Entry 5L5Z (X-ray diffraction, 2.70 A resolution); this record covers chains O and P of the 28 polymer chains in the assembly.

[Chain O]
Molecule: Proteasome subunit alpha type-2
Organism: Saccharomyces cerevisiae (strain ATCC 204508 / S288c)
Notes: EC 3.4.25.1
UniProtKB: P23639 (PSA2_YEAST); numbering as in UniProt (aligned over 1-250)
Amino-acid sequence (250 residues; numbered 1 to 250; the number before each row is that of its first residue):
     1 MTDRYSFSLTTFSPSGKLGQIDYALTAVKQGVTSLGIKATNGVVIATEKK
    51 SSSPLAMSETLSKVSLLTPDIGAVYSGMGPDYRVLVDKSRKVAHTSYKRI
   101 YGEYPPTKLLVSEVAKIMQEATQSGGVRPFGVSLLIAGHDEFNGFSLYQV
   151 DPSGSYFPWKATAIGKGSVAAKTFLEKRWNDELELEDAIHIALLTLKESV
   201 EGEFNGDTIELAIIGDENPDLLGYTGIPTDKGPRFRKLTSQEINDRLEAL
UniProt features mapped onto this chain:
  - cross-link: Lys108 (Glycyl lysine isopeptide (Lys-Gly) (interchain with G-Cter in ubiquitin))

[Chain P]
Molecule: Proteasome subunit alpha type-3
Organism: Saccharomyces cerevisiae (strain ATCC 204508 / S288c)
Notes: EC 3.4.25.1
UniProtKB: P23638 (PSA3_YEAST); residues 0-257 here correspond to UniProt positions 1-258 (UniProt number = residue number + 1)
Amino-acid sequence (258 residues; row label = number of the first residue in the row; numbering starts at 0):
     0 MGSRRYDSRTTIFSPEGRLYQVEYALESISHAGTAIGIMASDGIVLAAER
    50 KVTSTLLEQDTSTEKLYKLNDKIAVAVAGLTADAEILINTARIHAQNYLK
   100 TYNEDIPVEILVRRLSDIKQGYTQHGGLRPFGVSFIYAGYDDRYGYQLYT
   150 SNPSGNYTGWKAISVGANTSAAQTLLQMDYKDDMKVDDAIELALKTLSKT
   200 TDSSALTYDRLEFATIRKGANDGEVYQKIFKPQEIKDILVKTGITKKDED
   250 EEADEDMK
Disordered / not traced: 0, 245-257
UniProt features mapped onto this chain:
  - cross-link (Glycyl lysine isopeptide (Lys-Gly)): Lys99 (interchain with G-Cter in ubiquitin), Lys198 (interchain with G-Cter in ubiquitin), Lys230 (interchain with G-Cter in ubiquitin)

[Interface between chain O and chain P]
Residue-residue contacts (65; chain O residue first):
  Arg4(O) - Ser2(P)  hydrogen bond (backbone-side chain)
  Tyr5(O) - Ser2(P)
  Tyr5(O) - Tyr5(P)
  Ser6(O) - Gly125(P)
  Ser6(O) - Leu127(P)
  Phe7(O) - Ser2(P)
  Phe7(O) - Tyr5(P)
  Phe7(O) - Asp6(P)
  Phe7(O) - Gly126(P)
  Ser8(O) - Gly126(P)  hydrogen bond (backbone-backbone)
  Ser8(O) - Leu127(P)
  Ser8(O) - Arg128(P)  hydrogen bond (side chain-backbone)
  Thr10(O) - Arg128(P)
  Thr11(O) - Ser7(P)
  Thr11(O) - Thr9(P)
  Thr11(O) - Gln20(P)
  Phe12(O) - Gln20(P)
  Phe12(O) - Tyr23(P)
  Phe12(O) - Ala24(P)  hydrophobic
  Phe12(O) - Arg128(P)
  Phe12(O) - Pro129(P)
  Phe12(O) - Gly131(P)
  Ser13(O) - Tyr23(P)
  Pro14(O) - Tyr23(P)  hydrophobic
  Pro14(O) - Glu26(P)
  Ser15(O) - Glu26(P)
  Ser15(O) - His30(P)
  Gly16(O) - Tyr23(P)
  Gly16(O) - Glu26(P)
  Gly16(O) - Ser27(P)  hydrogen bond (backbone-side chain)
  Leu18(O) - Arg128(P)
  Lys38(O) - Glu57(P)  salt bridge
  Ser112(O) - Glu84(P)
  Lys116(O) - Ile85(P)
  Gln119(O) - Ala81(P)
  Gln119(O) - Asp82(P)  hydrogen bond
  Gln119(O) - Ile85(P)
  Gln119(O) - Arg128(P)
  Thr122(O) - Arg128(P)  hydrogen bond (backbone-side chain)
  Gln123(O) - Tyr121(P)
  Gln123(O) - Leu127(P)
  Gln123(O) - Arg128(P)  hydrogen bond (side chain-backbone)
  Gln123(O) - Pro129(P)
  Gln123(O) - Phe130(P)
  Gly125(O) - Leu127(P)
  Ser153(O) - Ala81(P)
  Gly154(O) - Ala81(P)
  Ser155(O) - Ala81(P)
  Tyr156(O) - Glu84(P)  hydrogen bond
  Phe157(O) - Leu56(P)  hydrophobic
  Pro158(O) - Leu56(P)
  Pro158(O) - Glu57(P)  hydrogen bond (backbone-backbone)
  Pro158(O) - Thr60(P)
  Pro158(O) - Ser61(P)
  Trp159(O) - Ser53(P)
  Trp159(O) - Leu55(P)
  Trp159(O) - Leu56(P)
  Lys160(O) - Thr54(P)  hydrogen bond (side chain-backbone)
  Lys160(O) - Leu55(P)  hydrogen bond (backbone-backbone)
  Lys160(O) - Leu56(P)
  Lys160(O) - Glu57(P)
  Ala161(O) - Leu55(P)
  Leu175(O) - Leu55(P)  hydrophobic
  Glu176(O) - Thr54(P)
  Glu176(O) - Leu55(P)
Also at the interface, not in a pair above, chain O (35 interface residues in all): Ser124, Tyr148, Lys172, Trp179
Also at the interface, not in a pair above, chain P (32 interface residues in all): Leu79, Thr80

[Overview]
Chain O and chain P form an interface of 35 and 32 residues respectively; the contacts include 11 hydrogen
bonds and 1 salt bridge. Polar pairs include Lys38(O)-Glu57(P), Arg4(O)-Ser2(P) and Ser8(O)-Arg128(P).
Chain O is Proteasome subunit alpha type-2 and chain P is Proteasome subunit alpha type-3, both from
Saccharomyces cerevisiae (strain ATCC 204508 / S288c); the structure, Yeast 20S proteasome with human beta5c
(1-138) and human beta6 (97-111; 118-133) in complex with bortezomib, was determined by X-ray diffraction
together with 5L52, 5L54, 5L55, 5L5A, 5L5B, 5L5D and 30 further entries from the same study.
